Entry 6AGL (X-ray diffraction, 2.50 A resolution); this record covers chains A and B.

# Chain A (and B)
Molecule: Phospho-2-dehydro-3-deoxyheptonate aldolase, Tyr-sensitive
From: Escherichia coli (strain K12)
Notes: EC 2.5.1.54; chain B of this document is another copy of the same molecule, construct and numbering; everything in this record applies to it too
UniProtKB: P00888 (AROF_ECOLI); residues 1-356 here = UniProt positions 1-356
Amino-acid sequence (356 residues; each row starts with the number of its first residue):
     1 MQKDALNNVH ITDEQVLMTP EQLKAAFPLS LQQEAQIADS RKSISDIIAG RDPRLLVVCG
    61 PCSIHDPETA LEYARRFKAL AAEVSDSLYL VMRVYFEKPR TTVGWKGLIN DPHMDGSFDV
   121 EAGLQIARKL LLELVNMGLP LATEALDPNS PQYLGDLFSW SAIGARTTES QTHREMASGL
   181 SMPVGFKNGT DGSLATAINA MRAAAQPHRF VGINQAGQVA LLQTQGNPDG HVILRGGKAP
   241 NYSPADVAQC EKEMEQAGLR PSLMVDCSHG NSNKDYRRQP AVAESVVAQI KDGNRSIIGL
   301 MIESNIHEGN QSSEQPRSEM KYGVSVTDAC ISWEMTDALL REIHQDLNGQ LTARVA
Unresolved in the structure: 1-9, 100-103, 310-326, 351-356
Disulfides: Cys62-Cys330

# Chain A / chain B interface
Pairs across the interface - 16 pairs, chain A then chain B:
  Lys42(A) - His344(B)
  Ser43(A) - Glu83(B)
  Asp52(A) - Ala82(B)
  Pro53(A) - Ala82(B)
  Arg54(A) - Ala79(B)
  Arg54(A) - Ala82(B)
  Arg54(A) - Glu83(B)  salt bridge
  Ala82(A) - Glu72(B)
  Glu83(A) - Arg75(B)
  Ser85(A) - Arg75(B)
  Ser85(A) - Ala79(B)
  Asp86(A) - Arg75(B)
  Asp86(A) - Lys78(B)
  Asp86(A) - Met137(B)
  Asn348(A) - Asn136(B)
  Gly349(A) - Asn136(B)
Interface residues without a listed pair, chain A (14 interface residues in all): Asp39, Tyr89, His344
Interface residues without a listed pair, chain B (10 interface residues in all): Gln345

# Summary
14 residues of chain A face 10 of chain B across their interface; the contacts include 1 salt bridge. The
salt-bridged pair is Arg54(A)-Glu83(B).
Both chains are Phospho-2-dehydro-3-deoxyheptonate aldolase, Tyr-sensitive (Escherichia coli (strain K12)).
Entry 6AGL (Molecular basis for feedback inhibition of tyrosine-regulated
3-deoxy-d-arabino-heptulosonate-7-phosphate synthase from Escherichia coli) was determined by X-ray
diffraction together with 6AGM from the same study.
